Entry 6TEM (electron microscopy, 3.90 A resolution); this record covers chains H and J of the 10 polymer chains in the assembly.

# Chain H
Name: Histone H2B 1.1
From: Xenopus laevis
UniProtKB: P02281 (H2B11_XENLA); residues -2 to 122 here correspond to UniProt positions 2-126 (UniProt number = residue number + 4)
Chain sequence (125 residues; row label = number of the first residue in the row; numbers below 1 keep their minus sign (Pro-2 is residue -2)):
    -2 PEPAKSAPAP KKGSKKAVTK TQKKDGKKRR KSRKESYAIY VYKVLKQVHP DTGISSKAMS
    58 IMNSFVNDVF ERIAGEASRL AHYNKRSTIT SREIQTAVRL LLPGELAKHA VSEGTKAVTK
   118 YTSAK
Unresolved in the structure: -2 to 28, 122
Swiss-Prot annotation at these positions:
  - modified residue: Lys2 (N6-acetyllysine), Lys9 (N6-acetyllysine), Ser11 (Phosphoserine), Lys12 (N6-acetyllysine), Lys17 (N6-acetyllysine)
  - glycosylation: Ser109 (O-linked (GlcNAc) serine)
  - cross-link: Lys117 (Glycyl lysine isopeptide (Lys-Gly) (interchain with G-Cter in ubiquitin))

# Chain J
Molecule: Widom 601 DNA (145-MER, antisense)
From: synthetic construct
Sequence (145 nucleotides; row label = number of the first residue in the row; numbers below 1 keep their minus sign (DC-72 is residue -72)):
   -72 CAGGATGTAT ATATCTGACA CGTGCCTGGA GACTAGGGAG TAATCCCCTT GGCGGTTAAA
   -12 ACGCGGGGGA CAGCGCGTAC GTGCGTTTAA GCGGTGCTAG AGCTGTCTAC GACCAATTGA
    48 GCGGCCTCGG CACCGGGATT CTCCA
Unresolved in the structure: -72 to -61, 70-72

# Interface between chain H and chain J
Residue-residue contacts (13; chain H residue first):
  Arg30(H) with DT-46(J), sugar contact
  Tyr39(H) with DA-53(J), phosphate contact; DC-52(J), phosphate contact
  Gly50(H) with DA-53(J), phosphate contact
  Ile51(H) with DC-54(J), sugar contact; DA-53(J), hydrogen bond to the phosphate
  Ser52(H) with DC-54(J), sugar contact
  Ser53(H) with DC-54(J), phosphate contact
  Arg83(H) with DA-34(J), phosphate contact; DG-33(J), salt bridge to the phosphate
  Ser84(H) with DG-35(J), phosphate contact; DA-34(J), hydrogen bond to the phosphate
  Thr85(H) with DA-34(J), hydrogen bond to the phosphate
Also at the interface, not in a pair above, chain H (12 interface residues in all): Ser29, Glu32, Arg89
Also at the interface, not in a pair above, chain J (9 interface residues in all): DG-45, DC30

# Summary
The interface between chain H and chain J involves 12 residues on one side and 9 on the other; the contacts
include 3 hydrogen bonds and 1 salt bridge. Polar contacts include Ile51(H)-DA-53(J), Ser84(H)-DA-34(J) and
Thr85(H)-DA-34(J).
Chain H is Histone H2B 1.1 (Xenopus laevis) and chain J is Widom 601 DNA (145-MER, antisense) (synthetic
construct); the structure, CENP-A nucleosome core particle with 145 base pairs of the Widom 601 sequence by
cryo-EM, was determined by electron microscopy.
